Entry 8WID (electron microscopy, 3.50 A resolution); this record covers chains a and n of the 23 polymer chains in the assembly.

[Chain a]
Molecule: 16S rRNA
Organism: Mycolicibacterium smegmatis MC2 155
Sequence (1516 nucleotides; each row starts with the number of its first residue):
     7 UUUGGAGAGUUUGAUCCUGGCUCAGGACGAACGCUGGCGGCGUGCUUAAC
    57 ACAUGCAAGUCGAACGGAAAGGCCCUUUCGGGGGUACUCGAGUGGCGAAC
   107 GGGUGAGUAACACGUGGGUGAUCUGCCCUGCACUUUGGGAUAAGCCUGGG
   157 AAACUGGGUCUAAUACCGAAUACACCCUGCUGGUCGCAUGGCCUGGUAGG
   207 GGAAAGCUUUUGCGGUGUGGGAUGGGCCCGCGGCCUAUCAGCUUGUUGGU
   257 GGGGUGAUGGCCUACCAAGGCGACGACGGGUAGCCGGCCUGAGAGGGUGA
   307 CCGGCCACACUGGGACUGAGAUACGGCCCAGACUCCUACGGGAGGCAGCA
   357 GUGGGGAAUAUUGCACAAUGGGCGCAAGCCUGAUGCAGCGACGCCGCGUG
   407 AGGGAUGACGGCCUUCGGGUUGUAAACCUCUUUCAGCACAGACGAAGCGC
   457 AAGUGACGGUAUGUGCAGAAGAAGGACCGGCCAACUACGUGCCAGCAGCC
   507 GCGGUAAUACGUAGGGUCCGAGCGUUGUCCGGAAUUACUGGGCGUAAAGA
   557 GCUCGUAGGUGGUUUGUCGCGUUGUUCGUGAAAACUCACAGCUUAACUGU
   607 GGGCGUGCGGGCGAUACGGGCAGACUAGAGUACUGCAGGGGAGACUGGAA
   657 UUCCUGGUGUAGCGGUGGAAUGCGCAGAUAUCAGGAGGAACACCGGUGGC
   707 GAAGGCGGGUCUCUGGGCAGUAACUGACGCUGAGGAGCGAAAGCGUGGGG
   757 AGCGAACAGGAUUAGAUACCCUGGUAGUCCACGCCGUAAACGGUGGGUAC
   807 UAGGUGUGGGUUUCCUUCCUUGGGAUCCGUGCCGUAGCUAACGCAUUAAG
   857 UACCCCGCCUGGGGAGUACGGCCGCAAGGCUAAAACUCAAAGGAAUUGAC
   907 GGGGGCCCGCACAAGCGGCGGAGCAUGUGGAUUAAUUCGAUGCAACGCGA
   957 AGAACCUUACCUGGGUUUGACAUGCACAGGACGCCGGCAGAGAUGUCGGU
  1007 UCCCUUGUGGCCUGUGUGCAGGUGGUGCAUGGCUGUCGUCAGCUCGUGUC
  1057 GUGAGAUGUUGGGUUAAGUCCCGCAACGAGCGCAACCCUUGUCUCAUGUU
  1107 GCCAGCACGUUAUGGUGGGGACUCGUGAGAGACUGCCGGGGUCAACUCGG
  1157 AGGAAGGUGGGGAUGACGUCAAGUCAUCAUGCCCCUUAUGUCCAGGGCUU
  1207 CACACAUGCUACAAUGGCCGGUACAAAGGGCUGCGAUGCCGUGAGGUGGA
  1257 GCGAAUCCUUUCAAAGCCGGUCUCAGUUCGGAUCGGGGUCUGCAACUCGA
  1307 CCCCGUGAAGUCGGAGUCGCUAGUAAUCGCAGAUCAGCAACGCUGCGGUG
  1357 AAUACGUUCCCGGGCCUUGUACACACCGCCCGUCACGUCAUGAAAGUCGG
  1407 UAACACCCGAAGCCGGUGGCCUAACCCUUGUGGAGGGAGCCGUCGAAGGU
  1457 GGGAUCGGCGAUUGGGACGAAGUCGUAACAAGGUAGCCGUACCGGAAGGU
  1507 GCGGCUGGAUCACCUC
Not modelled in the structure: 7

[Chain n]
Protein: 30S ribosomal protein S13
Organism: Mycolicibacterium smegmatis MC2 155
UniProtKB: A0QSL5 (RS13_MYCS2); residue numbers follow UniProt; this construct covers 1-124
Sequence (124 residues; numbered 1 to 124; the number before each row is that of its first residue):
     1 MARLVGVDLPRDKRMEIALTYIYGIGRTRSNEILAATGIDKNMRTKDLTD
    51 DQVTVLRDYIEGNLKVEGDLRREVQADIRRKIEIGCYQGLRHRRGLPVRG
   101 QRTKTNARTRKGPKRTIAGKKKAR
Not modelled in the structure: 1, 118-124

[How chain a and chain n interact]
Pairs across the interface (78; chain a residue first):
  G929(a) - Arg108(n)  phosphate contact
  G929(a) - Thr109(n)  hydrogen bond to the phosphate
  C930(a) - Asn106(n)  base contact
  C930(a) - Ala107(n)  hydrogen bond to the phosphate
  C930(a) - Arg108(n)  hydrogen bond to the phosphate
  C930(a) - Thr109(n)  phosphate contact
  A931(a) - Gln101(n)  phosphate contact
  A931(a) - Arg102(n)  phosphate contact
  A931(a) - Asn106(n)  hydrogen bond to the phosphate
  U932(a) - Arg102(n)  salt bridge to the phosphate
  U932(a) - Thr105(n)  base contact
  G933(a) - Arg102(n)  salt bridge to the phosphate
  G933(a) - Thr105(n)  base contact
  U934(a) - Lys104(n)  base contact
  U934(a) - Thr105(n)  base contact
  G935(a) - Lys104(n)  base contact
  G936(a) - Lys104(n)  base contact
  U1206(a) - Arg102(n)  phosphate contact
  U1206(a) - Thr103(n)  hydrogen bond to the phosphate
  U1206(a) - Lys104(n)  phosphate contact
  C1207(a) - Arg91(n)  salt bridge to the phosphate
  C1207(a) - Leu96(n)  phosphate contact
  C1207(a) - Thr103(n)  hydrogen bond to the phosphate
  C1207(a) - Lys104(n)  base contact
  C1207(a) - Lys111(n)  hydrogen bond to the sugar
  A1208(a) - Lys111(n)  salt bridge to the phosphate
  A1208(a) - Arg115(n)  hydrogen bond to the phosphate
  A1208(a) - Ile117(n)  sugar contact
  C1209(a) - Lys104(n)  hydrogen bond to the base
  C1209(a) - Arg108(n)  salt bridge to the phosphate
  C1209(a) - Lys111(n)  salt bridge to the phosphate
  C1209(a) - Arg115(n)  salt bridge to the phosphate
  A1210(a) - Thr105(n)  base contact
  A1210(a) - Lys114(n)  salt bridge to the phosphate
  C1211(a) - Thr105(n)  base contact
  U1277(a) - Arg14(n)  sugar contact
  C1278(a) - Arg44(n)  salt bridge to the phosphate
  U1279(a) - Arg44(n)  salt bridge to the phosphate
  U1283(a) - Lys13(n)  phosphate contact
  U1284(a) - Lys13(n)  salt bridge to the phosphate
  U1284(a) - Arg14(n)  hydrogen bond to the base
  U1284(a) - Ile17(n)  base contact
  U1284(a) - Tyr21(n)  hydrogen bond to the phosphate
  U1284(a) - Arg27(n)  hydrogen bond to the sugar
  A1288(a) - Thr109(n)  hydrogen bond to the sugar
  U1289(a) - Gln101(n)  phosphate contact
  U1289(a) - Thr109(n)  sugar contact
  U1289(a) - Arg110(n)  sugar contact
  C1290(a) - His92(n)  hydrogen bond to the phosphate
  C1290(a) - Pro97(n)  phosphate contact
  C1290(a) - Val98(n)  hydrogen bond to the phosphate
  C1290(a) - Arg99(n)  salt bridge to the phosphate
  C1290(a) - Gln101(n)  hydrogen bond to the phosphate
  G1291(a) - Asp77(n)  hydrogen bond to the sugar
  G1291(a) - Ile78(n)  sugar contact
  G1291(a) - Lys81(n)  salt bridge to the phosphate
  G1291(a) - Gln88(n)  phosphate contact
  G1291(a) - His92(n)  salt bridge to the phosphate
  G1291(a) - Val98(n)  phosphate contact
  G1291(a) - Arg99(n)  salt bridge to the phosphate
  G1292(a) - Asp77(n)  sugar contact
  G1292(a) - Lys81(n)  salt bridge to the phosphate
  U1303(a) - Tyr87(n)  sugar contact
  C1310(a) - Thr28(n)  hydrogen bond to the phosphate
  C1310(a) - Arg29(n)  hydrogen bond to the sugar
  G1311(a) - Tyr23(n)  phosphate contact
  G1311(a) - Gly24(n)  phosphate contact
  G1311(a) - Ile25(n)  hydrogen bond to the phosphate
  G1311(a) - Gly26(n)  hydrogen bond to the phosphate
  G1311(a) - Arg27(n)  hydrogen bond to the phosphate
  G1311(a) - Thr28(n)  hydrogen bond to the phosphate
  G1311(a) - Arg29(n)  hydrogen bond to the phosphate
  G1311(a) - Leu70(n)  sugar contact
  U1312(a) - Ile22(n)  phosphate contact
  U1312(a) - Tyr23(n)  phosphate contact
  U1312(a) - Ile25(n)  phosphate contact
  U1312(a) - Gly26(n)  phosphate contact
  G1313(a) - Tyr23(n)  phosphate contact
Interface residues without a listed pair, chain a (34 interface residues in all): C1224, C1302, C1304, G1305, A1314
Interface residues without a listed pair, chain n (44 interface residues in all): Asp12, Thr20, Glu73, Val74, Gly100

[Overview]
The interface between chain a and chain n involves 34 residues on one side and 44 on the other; the contacts
include 24 hydrogen bonds and 16 salt bridges. Among the polar pairs are C1209(a)-Lys104(n), U1284(a)-Arg14(n)
and C1207(a)-Lys111(n).
Chain a is 16S rRNA and chain n is 30S ribosomal protein S13, both from Mycolicibacterium smegmatis MC2 155;
the structure, Cryo- EM structure of Mycobacterium smegmatis 30S ribosomal subunit (body 2) of 70S ribosome,
E- tRNA ..., was determined by electron microscopy, deposited together with 8WHX, 8WHY, 8WI7, 8WI8, 8WI9,
8WIB, 8WIC and 8WIF.
